PDB entry 8DFC | electron microscopy, 2.48 A resolution | chains D and F of the 6 polymer chains in the assembly

# Chain D
Name: Nitrogenase molybdenum-iron protein beta chain
Source organism: Azotobacter vinelandii
Notes: EC 1.18.6.1
UniProtKB: P07329 (NIFK_AZOVI); numbering as in UniProt (aligned over 1-523)
Sequence (523 residues; numbered 1 to 523; the number before each row is that of its first residue):
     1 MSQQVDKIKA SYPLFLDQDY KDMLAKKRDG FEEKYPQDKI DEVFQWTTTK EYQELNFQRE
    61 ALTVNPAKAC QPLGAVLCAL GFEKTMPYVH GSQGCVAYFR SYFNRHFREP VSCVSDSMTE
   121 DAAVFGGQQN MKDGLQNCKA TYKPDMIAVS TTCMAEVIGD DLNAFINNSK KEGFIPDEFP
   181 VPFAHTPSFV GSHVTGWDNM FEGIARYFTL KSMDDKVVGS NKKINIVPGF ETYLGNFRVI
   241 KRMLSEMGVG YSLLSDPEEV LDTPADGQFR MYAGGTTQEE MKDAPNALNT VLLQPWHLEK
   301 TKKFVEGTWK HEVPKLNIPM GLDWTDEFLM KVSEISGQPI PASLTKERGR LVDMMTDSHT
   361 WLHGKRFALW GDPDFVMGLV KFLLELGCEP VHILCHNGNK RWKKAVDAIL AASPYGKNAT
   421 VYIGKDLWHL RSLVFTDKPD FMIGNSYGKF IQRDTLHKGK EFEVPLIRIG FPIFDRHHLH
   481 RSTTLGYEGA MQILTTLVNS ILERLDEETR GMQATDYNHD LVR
Unresolved in the structure: 1
Metal / ion sites: fe(8)-S(7) cluster Fe: Cys70, Cys95, Cys153 (shared with 3 residues of chain C); Fe ion site 1: Arg108, Glu109 (shared with 2 residues of chain B); Fe ion site 2: Asp353, Asp357 (shared with 1 residue of chain B)
Ligand contacts: fe(8)-S(7) cluster (CLF): Cys70, Pro72, Ser92, Gly94, Cys95, Tyr98, Phe99, Thr152, Cys153, Ser188
Curated features (UniProtKB/Swiss-Prot):
  - binding site ([8Fe-7S] cluster): Cys70, Cys95, Cys153, Ser188

# Chain F
Name: Nitrogenase iron protein 1
Source organism: Azotobacter vinelandii
Notes: EC 1.18.6.1
UniProtKB: P00459 (NIFH1_AZOVI); residues 0-289 here correspond to UniProt positions 1-290 (UniProt number = residue number + 1)
Sequence (290 residues; row label = number of the first residue in the row; numbering starts at 0):
     0 MAMRQCAIYG KGGIGKSTTT QNLVAALAEM GKKVMIVGCD PKADSTRLIL HSKAQNTIME
    60 MAAEAGTVED LELEDVLKAG YGGVKCVESG GPEPGVGCAG RGVITAINFL EEEGAYEDDL
   120 DFVFYDVLGD VVCGGFAMPI RENKAQEIYI VCSGEMMAMY AANNISKGIV KYANSGSVRL
   180 GGLICNSRNT DREDELIIAL ANKLGTQMIH FVPRDNVVQR AEIRRMTVIE YDPKAKQADE
   240 YRALARKVVD NKLLVIPNPI TMDELEELLM EFGIMEVEDE SIVGKTAEEV
Unresolved in the structure: 0, 275-289
Metal / ion sites: Mg2+: Ser16 (together with ADP); 4Fe-4S cluster Fe: Cys97, Cys132 (shared with 2 residues of chain E)
Ligand contacts:
  - ADP (adenosine-5'-diphosphate), molecule 1: Lys10, Glu154, Met155, Met156
  - ADP, molecule 2: Lys10, Gly11, Gly12, Ile13, Gly14, Lys15, Ser16, Thr17, Asp43, Asn185, Val211, Pro212, Arg213, Asp214, Val217, Gln218, Glu221, Gln236, Tyr240
  - tetrafluoroaluminate (ALF): Gly11, Gly12, Lys15, Ser16, Asp39, Asp43, Leu127, Gly128
  - 4Fe-4S cluster (SF4): Cys97, Ala98, Gly99, Val131, Cys132
Curated features (UniProtKB/Swiss-Prot):
  - binding site (ATP): Gly9 to Ser16
  - binding site ([4Fe-4S] cluster): Cys97, Cys132
  - modified residue: Arg100 (ADP-ribosylarginine)

# Chain D / chain F interface
Contacting residue pairs - 20 pairs, chain D then chain F:
  Glu120(D) with Arg100(F), salt bridge; Thr104(F), hydrogen bond
  Asp121(D) with Ala62(F)
  Ala123(D) with Gly96(F); Cys97(F), hydrogen bond (backbone-backbone)
  Val124(D) with Met58(F), hydrophobic; Pro91(F); Gly96(F); Cys97(F), hydrogen bond (backbone-backbone); Arg100(F); Gly101(F)
  Phe125(D) with Met58(F), hydrophobic; Glu59(F); Gly90(F); Pro91(F), hydrophobic; Val95(F); Gly96(F)
  Gly126(D) with Gly96(F)
  Ile158(D) with Gly96(F); Cys97(F), hydrophobic
Interface residues without a listed pair, chain D (8 interface residues in all): Phe165
Interface residues without a listed pair, chain F (12 interface residues in all): Val67

# Overview
The interface between chain D and chain F involves 8 residues on one side and 12 on the other; the contacts
include 3 hydrogen bonds and 1 salt bridge. Polar pairs include Glu120(D)-Arg100(F), Glu120(D)-Thr104(F) and
Ala123(D)-Cys97(F). Ligands of chain D: fe(8)-S(7) cluster.
Chain D is Nitrogenase molybdenum-iron protein beta chain and chain F is Nitrogenase iron protein 1, both from
Azotobacter vinelandii; the structure, CryoEM structure of the 1:1 ADP-tetrafluoroaluminate stabilized
nitrogenase complex from Azotobacter vinelandii, was determined by electron microscopy (same publication as
8TC3, 8DFD and 8DBY).
